Entry 7ECB (X-ray diffraction, 1.83 A resolution); this record covers chain A.

== Chain A ==
Molecule: LipIAF5-2
Organism: uncultured bacterium
UniProtKB: C3RYL0 (C3RYL0_9BACT); numbering as in UniProt (aligned over 28-308)
Chain sequence (294 residues; numbered 28 to 321; the number before each row is that of its first residue):
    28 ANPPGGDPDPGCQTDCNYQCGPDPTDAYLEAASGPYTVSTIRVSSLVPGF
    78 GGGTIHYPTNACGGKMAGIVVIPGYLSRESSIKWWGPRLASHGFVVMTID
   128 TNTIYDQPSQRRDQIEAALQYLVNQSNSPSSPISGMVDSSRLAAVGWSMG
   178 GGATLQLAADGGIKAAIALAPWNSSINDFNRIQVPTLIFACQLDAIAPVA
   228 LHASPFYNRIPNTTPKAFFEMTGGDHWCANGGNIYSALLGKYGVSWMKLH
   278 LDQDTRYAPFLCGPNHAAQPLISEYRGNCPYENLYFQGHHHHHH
Disordered / not traced: 28-45, 311-321
Differences from the reference sequence: engineered mutation Cys47 (Arg in C3RYL0), Cys89 (Gly in C3RYL0), Arg105 (Phe in C3RYL0), Lys110 (Glu in C3RYL0), Pro156 (Ser in C3RYL0), Ala180 (Gly in C3RYL0), Pro297 (Thr in C3RYL0); expression tag (309-321)
Disulfides: Cys218-Cys255, Cys289-Cys306

== Summary ==
Chain A is LipIAF5-2 (uncultured bacterium); the structure, Polyethylene terephthalate hydrolyzing lipase PET2
mutant - R47C-G89C-F105R-E110K-S156P-G180A-T297P, was determined by X-ray diffraction, deposited together with
7EC8.
